3V8X - chains A and B; structure by X-ray diffraction, 2.60 A resolution.

# Chain A
Protein: Transferrin-binding protein 1
From: Neisseria meningitidis serogroup B
UniProt: Q9K0U9 (TBP1_NEIMB); residue numbers follow UniProt; this construct covers 25-915
Amino-acid sequence (904 residues; each row starts with the number of its first residue):
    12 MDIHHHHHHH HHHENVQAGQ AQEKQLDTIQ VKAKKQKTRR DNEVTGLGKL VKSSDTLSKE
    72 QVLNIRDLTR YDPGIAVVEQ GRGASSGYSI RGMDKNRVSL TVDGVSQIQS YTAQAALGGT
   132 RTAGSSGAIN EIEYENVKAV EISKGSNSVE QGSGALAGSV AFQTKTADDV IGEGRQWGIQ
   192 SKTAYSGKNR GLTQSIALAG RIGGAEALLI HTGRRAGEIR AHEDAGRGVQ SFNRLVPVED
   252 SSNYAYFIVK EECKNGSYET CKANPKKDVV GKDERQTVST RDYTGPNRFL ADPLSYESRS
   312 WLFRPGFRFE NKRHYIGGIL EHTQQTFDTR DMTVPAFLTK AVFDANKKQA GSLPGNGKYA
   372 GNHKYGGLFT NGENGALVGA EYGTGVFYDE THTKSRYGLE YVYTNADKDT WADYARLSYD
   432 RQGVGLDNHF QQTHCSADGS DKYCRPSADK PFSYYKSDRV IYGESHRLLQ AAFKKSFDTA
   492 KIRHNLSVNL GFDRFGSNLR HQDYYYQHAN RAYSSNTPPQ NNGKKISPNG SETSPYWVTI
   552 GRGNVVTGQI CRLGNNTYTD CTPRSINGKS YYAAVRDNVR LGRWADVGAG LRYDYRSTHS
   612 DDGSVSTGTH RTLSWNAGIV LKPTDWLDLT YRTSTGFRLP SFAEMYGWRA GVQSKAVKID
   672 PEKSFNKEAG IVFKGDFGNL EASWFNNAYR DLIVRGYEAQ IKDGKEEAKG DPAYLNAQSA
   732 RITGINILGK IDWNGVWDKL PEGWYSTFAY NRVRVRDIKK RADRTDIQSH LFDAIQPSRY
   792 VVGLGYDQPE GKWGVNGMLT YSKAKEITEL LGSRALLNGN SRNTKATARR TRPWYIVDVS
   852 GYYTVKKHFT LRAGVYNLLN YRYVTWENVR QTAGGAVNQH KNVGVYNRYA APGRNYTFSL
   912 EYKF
Not modelled in the structure: 12-53, 490-491, 748-754
Disulfide bonds: Cys264-Cys272, Cys446-Cys455, Cys562-Cys572
Differences from the reference sequence: expression tag (12-24); variant Val435 (Ile in Q9K0U9); engineered mutation Tyr913 (Met in Q9K0U9)

# Chain B
Protein: Serotransferrin
From: Homo sapiens
UniProt: P02787 (TRFE_HUMAN); residues -18 to 679 here correspond to UniProt positions 1-698 (UniProt number = residue number + 19)
Amino-acid sequence (698 residues; each row starts with the number of its first residue; numbers below 1 keep their minus sign (Met-18 is residue -18)):
   -18 MRLAVGALLV CAVLGLCLAV PDKTVRWCAV SEHEATKCQS FRDHMKSVIP SDGPSVACVK
    42 KASYLDCIRA IAANEADAVT LDAGLVYDAY LAPNNLKPVV AEFYGSKEDP QTFYYAVAVV
   102 KKDSGFQMNQ LRGKKSCHTG LGRSAGWNIP IGLLYCDLPE PRKPLEKAVA NFFSGSCAPC
   162 ADGTDFPQLC QLCPGCGCST LNQYFGYSGA FKCLKDGAGD VAFVKHSTIF ENLANKADRD
   222 QYELLCLDNT RKPVDEYKDC HLAQVPSHTV VARSMGGKED LIWELLNQAQ EHFGKDKSKE
   282 FQLFSSPHGK DLLFKDSAHG FLKVPPRMDA KMYLGYEYVT AIRNLREGTC PEAPTDECKP
   342 VKWCALSHHE RLKCDEWSVN SVGKIECVSA ETTEDCIAKI MNGEADAMSL DGGFVYIAGK
   402 CGLVPVLAEN YNKSDNCEDT PEAGYFAVAV VKKSASDLTW DNLKGKKSCH TAVGRTAGWN
   462 IPMGLLYNKI NHCRFDEFFS EGCAPGSKKD SSLCKLCMGS GLNLCEPNNK EGYYGYTGAF
   522 RCLVEKGDVA FVKHQTVPQN TGGKNPDPWA KNLNEKDYEL LCLDGTRKPV EEYANCHLAR
   582 APNHAVVTRK DKEACVHKIL RQQQHLFGSN VTDCSGNFCL FRSETKDLLF RDDTVCLAKL
   642 HDRNTYEKYL GEEYVKAVGN LRKCSTSSLL EACTFRRP
Not modelled in the structure: -18 to 3
Disulfide bonds: Cys9-Cys48, Cys19-Cys39, Cys118-Cys194, Cys137-Cys331, Cys158-Cys174, Cys161-Cys179, Cys171-Cys177, Cys227-Cys241, Cys339-Cys596, Cys345-Cys377, Cys355-Cys368, Cys402-Cys674, Cys418-Cys637, Cys450-Cys523, Cys474-Cys665, Cys484-Cys498, Cys495-Cys506, Cys563-Cys577, Cys615-Cys620
Covalent attachments: glycan linked to Asn413, Asn611
Differences from the reference sequence: variant Val429 (Ile448 in P02787)
What the authors report for this chain:
  - post-translational modification sites: Asn413, Asn611

# Chain A / chain B interface
Residue-residue contacts (93; chain A residue first):
  Leu128(A) - Asp416(B)
  Leu128(A) - Glu419(B)
  Leu128(A) - Gln605(B)
  Leu128(A) - His606(B)
  Gly129(A) - Lys414(B)
  Gly129(A) - Ser415(B)  hydrogen bond (backbone-backbone)
  Gly129(A) - Val636(B)
  Gly130(A) - Lys414(B)
  Gly130(A) - Asn611(B)
  Thr131(A) - Ser415(B)
  Thr131(A) - Asp416(B)  hydrogen bond
  Thr133(A) - Asp416(B)
  Asp251(A) - Asn555(B)  hydrogen bond
  Asp251(A) - Lys557(B)
  Ser253(A) - Asn555(B)
  Ser253(A) - Lys557(B)
  Ser253(A) - Asp558(B)  hydrogen bond
  Tyr255(A) - Lys434(B)  hydrogen bond (backbone-side chain)
  Tyr255(A) - Ser435(B)
  Tyr255(A) - Lys557(B)
  Tyr255(A) - Asp558(B)
  Asp279(A) - Lys557(B)  salt bridge
  Lys351(A) - Gly543(B)  hydrogen bond (side chain-backbone)
  Asp355(A) - Lys545(B)  salt bridge
  Asn357(A) - Lys414(B)
  Lys358(A) - Gln536(B)
  Lys358(A) - Lys545(B)
  Lys358(A) - Glu556(B)  salt bridge
  Lys359(A) - Gln536(B)
  Lys359(A) - Gln540(B)  hydrogen bond (backbone-side chain)
  Gln360(A) - Tyr412(B)
  Gln360(A) - Gln536(B)  hydrogen bond (backbone-side chain)
  Gln360(A) - Asp634(B)  hydrogen bond
  Ala361(A) - His535(B)  hydrogen bond (backbone-side chain)
  Ala361(A) - Tyr574(B)
  Gly362(A) - Gln536(B)
  Ser363(A) - Pro539(B)
  Ser363(A) - Glu556(B)  hydrogen bond
  Ser363(A) - Glu572(B)
  Ser363(A) - Tyr574(B)  hydrogen bond (backbone-side chain)
  Leu364(A) - Glu572(B)
  Pro365(A) - Glu572(B)
  Pro365(A) - Glu573(B)
  Asn367(A) - Lys557(B)  hydrogen bond
  Asn367(A) - Glu572(B)
  Lys369(A) - Glu572(B)  salt bridge
  Glu384(A) - Lys414(B)
  Asn385(A) - Lys414(B)  hydrogen bond (backbone-backbone)
  Asn385(A) - Ser415(B)
  Asn385(A) - Asp416(B)  hydrogen bond (side chain-backbone)
  Lys467(A) - Asp416(B)  salt bridge
  Tyr515(A) - Asp416(B)  hydrogen bond
  Tyr524(A) - Glu573(B)
  Ser526(A) - Glu573(B)
  Ser538(A) - Arg568(B)  hydrogen bond (side chain-backbone)
  Asn540(A) - Lys434(B)  hydrogen bond (backbone-side chain)
  Asn540(A) - Glu560(B)
  Tyr547(A) - Lys434(B)  hydrogen bond
  Tyr547(A) - Pro570(B)
  Ile561(A) - Asp416(B)
  Ile561(A) - Asn417(B)  hydrogen bond (backbone-side chain)
  Arg563(A) - Asn417(B)
  Asn566(A) - Asp420(B)
  Thr568(A) - Glu419(B)
  Thr570(A) - Asp416(B)
  Thr570(A) - Asn417(B)  hydrogen bond
  Trp659(A) - Gln603(B)
  Trp659(A) - His606(B)
  Trp659(A) - Leu607(B)  hydrophobic
  Arg660(A) - His606(B)
  Ala661(A) - Arg602(B)
  Ala661(A) - Gln603(B)
  Ala661(A) - His606(B)
  Gly662(A) - Arg602(B)  hydrogen bond (backbone-side chain)
  Val663(A) - Arg602(B)
  Arg706(A) - Leu607(B)
  Tyr708(A) - Val363(B)  hydrophobic
  Tyr708(A) - Lys365(B)
  Tyr708(A) - Leu607(B)
  Ala719(A) - Val363(B)
  Gly721(A) - Glu338(B)
  Gly721(A) - Lys365(B)  hydrogen bond (backbone-side chain)
  Asp722(A) - Lys599(B)  salt bridge
  Asp722(A) - Gln603(B)  hydrogen bond
  Pro723(A) - Gln603(B)
  Thr776(A) - Val363(B)
  Arg825(A) - Asn618(B)  hydrogen bond
  Leu827(A) - Val360(B)  hydrophobic
  Leu828(A) - Val363(B)
  Arg833(A) - Glu357(B)  salt bridge
  Arg833(A) - Val360(B)
  Arg833(A) - Asn361(B)
  Thr835(A) - Asn618(B)
Also at the interface, not in a pair above, chain A (69 interface residues in all): Gln125, Ala126, Ala127, Ser252, Ala256, Gly383, Thr528, Pro539, Gln664, Lys713, Lys720, Asp777, Asn831, Asn834, Gln890, Asn893
Also at the interface, not in a pair above, chain B (55 interface residues in all): Lys340, Gly364, Asn413, Cys418, Thr421, Thr567, Lys569, Val571, His598, Gln604, Val612, Asp614, Gly617, Cys637
The authors on this interface:
  - interface residues, chain A: Ser121(A), Lys351(A)
  - interface residues, chain B: Asp634(B)

# In short
69 residues of chain A face 55 of chain B across their interface; the contacts include 25 hydrogen bonds and 7
salt bridges. Among the polar pairs are Asp279(A)-Lys557(B), Asp355(A)-Lys545(B) and Lys358(A)-Glu556(B).
Covalently linked N-acetylglucosamine: at Asn611(B). From the paper: interface residues Ser121(A), Lys351(A)
and Asp634(B); modification sites Asn413(B) and Asn611(B).
Chain A is Transferrin-binding protein 1 (Neisseria meningitidis serogroup B) and chain B is Serotransferrin
(Homo sapiens); the structure, The crystal structure of transferrin binding protein A (TbpA) from Neisserial
meningitidis serogroup B in complex ..., was determined by X-ray diffraction together with 3SKP, 3V83 and 3V8U
from the same study.
